Entry 2XZT (X-ray diffraction, 2.70 A resolution); this record covers chains D and H of the 3 polymer chains in the assembly.

[Chain D]
Molecule: Caspase-3
Source organism: Homo sapiens
Notes: EC 3.4.22.56; fragment: p12 subunit, residues 176-277
Reference sequence: P42574 (CASP3_HUMAN); residues 176-277 here = UniProt positions 176-277
Sequence (118 residues; numbered 176 to 293; the number before each row is that of its first residue):
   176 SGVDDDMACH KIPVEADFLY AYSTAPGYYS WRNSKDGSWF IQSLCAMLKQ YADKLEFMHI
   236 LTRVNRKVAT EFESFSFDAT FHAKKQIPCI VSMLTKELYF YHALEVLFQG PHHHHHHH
Unresolved in the structure: 176-184, 278-293
Sequence notes: expression tag (278-293)
Swiss-Prot annotation at these positions:
  - modified residue: Arg207 (Microbial infection: ADP-riboxanated arginine)
  - mutagenesis: Arg207 (R207A: Abolished ADP-riboxanation by C.violaceum CopC)

[Chain H]
Molecule: Darpin-3.4_I78S
Source organism: synthetic construct
Notes: fragment: n2c; antibody fragment or engineered binder
Sequence (136 residues; each row starts with the number of its first residue):
     1 MRGSHHHHHH GSDLGKKLLE ATRAGQDDEV RILMANGADV NAMDDAGVTP LHLAAKRGHL
    61 EIVEVLLKHG ADVNASDSWG RTPLHLAATV GHLEIVEVLL EYGADVNAQD KFGKTAFDIS
   121 IDNGNEDLAE ILQKLN
Unresolved in the structure: 1-12, 133-136

[Chain D / chain H interface]
Contacting residue pairs - 25 pairs, chain D then chain H:
  Tyr204(D) with Asp45(H); Ser78(H), hydrogen bond
  Trp206(D) with Ala46(H), hydrophobic
  Arg207(D) with Asp45(H)
  Asn208(D) with Asp45(H)
  Ser209(D) with Asp45(H), hydrogen bond (backbone-side chain)
  Lys210(D) with Asp13(H), salt bridge
  Ser251(D) with Asp44(H), hydrogen bond; Val48(H)
  Phe252(D) with Lys16(H); Leu19(H), hydrophobic; Glu20(H); Arg23(H); Asp44(H), hydrogen bond (backbone-side chain); Leu53(H)
  Asp253(D) with Lys56(H), salt bridge; Arg81(H), salt bridge
  Thr255(D) with Trp79(H); Arg81(H)
  Phe256(D) with Ala46(H), hydrophobic; Val48(H), hydrophobic; Asp77(H); Ser78(H); Trp79(H); Arg81(H)
Also at the interface, not in a pair above, chain D (12 interface residues in all): Phe250

[In short]
12 residues of chain D and 15 residues of chain H are in contact, with 4 hydrogen bonds and 3 salt bridges.
Polar contacts include Lys210(D)-Asp13(H), Asp253(D)-Lys56(H) and Asp253(D)-Arg81(H). From UniProt: one
mutagenesis site on chain D.
Here chain D is Caspase-3 (Homo sapiens) and chain H is Darpin-3.4_I78S (synthetic construct). Entry 2XZT
(Caspase-3 in Complex with DARPin-3.4_I78S) was determined by X-ray diffraction.
